Entry 6CW6 (X-ray diffraction, 2.85 A resolution); this record covers chains A and D of the 4 polymer chains in the assembly.

== Chain A ==
Name: Antigen-presenting glycoprotein CD1d1
Organism: Mus musculus
UniProt: P11609 (CD1D1_MOUSE); residues 1-279 here correspond to UniProt positions 19-297 (UniProt number = residue number + 18)
Chain sequence (285 residues; each row starts with the number of its first residue):
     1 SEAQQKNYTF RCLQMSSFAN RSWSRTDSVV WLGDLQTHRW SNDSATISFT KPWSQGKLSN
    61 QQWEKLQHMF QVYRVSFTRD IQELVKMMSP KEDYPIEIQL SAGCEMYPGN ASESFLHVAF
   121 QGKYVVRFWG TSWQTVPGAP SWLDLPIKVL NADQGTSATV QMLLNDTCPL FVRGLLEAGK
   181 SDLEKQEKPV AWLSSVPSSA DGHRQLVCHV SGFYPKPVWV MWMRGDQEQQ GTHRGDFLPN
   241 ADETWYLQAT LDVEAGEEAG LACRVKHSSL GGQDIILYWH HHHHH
Disordered / not traced: 1-6, 197-201, 280-285
Differences from the reference sequence: expression tag (280-285)
Disulfide bonds: Cys104-Cys168, Cys208-Cys263
Covalent attachments: N-acetylglucosamine (NAG) linked to Asn20, Asn42; glycan linked to Asn165
Ligand contacts: PBS ((2S,3S,4R)-N-octanoyl-1-[(alpha-D-galactopyranosyl)oxy]-2-amino-octadecane-3,4-diol): Met69, Val72, Tyr73, Ser76, Phe77, Asp80, Ile81, Leu84, Val85, Ile98, Leu100, Val118, Phe120, Trp133, Trp142, Leu143, Pro146, Leu150, Asp153, Gly155, Thr156, Thr159, Val160, Leu163
UniProt features mapped onto this chain:
  - binding site (a D-galactosylceramide): Asp80, Asp153 to Thr156
  - glycosylation (N-linked (GlcNAc...) asparagine): Asn7, Asn20, Asn42, Asn110, Asn165

== Chain D ==
Name: Chimeric T cell antigen receptor beta chain Vb8.2
Organism: Mus musculus
UniProt: K7N5M4 (K7N5M4_HUMAN); residues 130-240 here correspond to UniProt positions 138-248 (UniProt number = residue number + 8)
Chain sequence (241 residues; row label = number of the first residue in the row; numbering starts at 0):
     0 MEAAVTQSPR NKVAVTGGKV TLSCNQTNNH NNMYWYRQDT GHGLRLIHYS YGAGSTEKGD
    60 IPDGYKASRP SQENFSLILE LATPSQTSVY FCASGDEGYT QYFGPGTRLL VLEDLRNVTP
   120 PKVSLFEPSK AEISHTQKAT LVCLATGFYP DHVELSWWVN GKEVHSGVCT DPQPLKEQPA
   180 LNDSRYSLSS RLRVSATFWQ NPRNHFRCQV QFYGLSENDE WTQDRAKPVT QIVSAEAWGR
   240 A
Disordered / not traced: 0-1
Differences from the reference sequence: conflict Ser186 (Ala194 in K7N5M4)
Disulfide bonds: Cys23-Cys91, Cys142-Cys207

== Chain A / chain D interface ==
Pairs across the interface (10; chain A residue first):
  Arg21(A) - Glu56(D)  salt bridge
  Glu83(A) - Tyr48(D)  hydrogen bond
  Glu83(A) - Tyr50(D)
  Lys86(A) - Tyr48(D)  hydrogen bond
  Lys86(A) - Tyr50(D)
  Lys86(A) - Glu56(D)
  Met87(A) - Tyr50(D)  hydrophobic
  Lys148(A) - Glu96(D)
  Val149(A) - Glu96(D)
  Ala152(A) - Glu96(D)
Also at the interface, not in a pair above, chain A (8 interface residues in all): Leu145
Also at the interface, not in a pair above, chain D (8 interface residues in all): Asn30, Ser54, Lys57, Gly97

== Overview ==
The chain A/chain D interface involves 8 residues from each chain; the contacts include 2 hydrogen bonds and 1
salt bridge. Among the polar pairs are Arg21(A)-Glu56(D), Glu83(A)-Tyr48(D) and Lys86(A)-Tyr48(D). Ligands of
chain A: compound PBS. N-acetylglucosamine is covalently linked to Asn20(A) and Asn42(A).
Chain A is Antigen-presenting glycoprotein CD1d1 and chain D is Chimeric T cell antigen receptor beta chain
Vb8.2, both from Mus musculus; the structure, Structure of alpha-GC[8,18] bound by CD1d and in complex with
the Va14Vb8.2 TCR, was determined by X-ray diffraction (same publication as 6C5M, 6C69, 6C6A, 6C6C, 6C6E, 6C6H
and 10 further entries).
